6BS2 - chains A and E of the 6 polymer chains in the assembly; structure by X-ray diffraction, 2.65 A resolution.

# Chain A
Name: Tubulin alpha-1B chain
Source organism: Sus scrofa
UniProt: Q2XVP4 (TBA1B_PIG); numbering as in UniProt (aligned over 1-450)
Amino-acid sequence (450 residues; numbered 1 to 450; the number before each row is that of its first residue):
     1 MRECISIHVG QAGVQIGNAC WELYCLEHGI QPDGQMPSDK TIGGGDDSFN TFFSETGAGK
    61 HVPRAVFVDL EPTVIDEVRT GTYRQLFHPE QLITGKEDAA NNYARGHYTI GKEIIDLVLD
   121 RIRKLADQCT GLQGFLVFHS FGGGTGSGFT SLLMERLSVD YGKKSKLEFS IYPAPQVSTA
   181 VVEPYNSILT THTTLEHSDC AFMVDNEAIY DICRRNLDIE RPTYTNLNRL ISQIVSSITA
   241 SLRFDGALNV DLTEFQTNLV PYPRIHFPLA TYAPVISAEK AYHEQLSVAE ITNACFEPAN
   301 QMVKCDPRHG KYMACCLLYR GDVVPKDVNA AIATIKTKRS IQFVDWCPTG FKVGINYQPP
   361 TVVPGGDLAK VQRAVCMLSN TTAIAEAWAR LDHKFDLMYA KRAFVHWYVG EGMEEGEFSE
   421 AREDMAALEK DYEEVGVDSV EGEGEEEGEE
Disordered / not traced: 438-450
UniProt features mapped onto this chain:
  - motif: Met-1 to Cys-4 (MREC motif)
  - active site: Glu-254
  - binding site (GTP): Gly-10, Gln-11, Ala-12, Gln-15, Glu-71, Ala-99, Ser-140, Gly-143, Gly-144, Thr-145, Gly-146, Thr-179, Glu-183, Asn-206, Tyr-224, Asn-228, Leu-252
  - binding site (Mg(2+)): Glu-71
  - modified residue: Lys-40 (N6,N6,N6-trimethyllysine), Ser-48 (Phosphoserine), Ser-232 (Phosphoserine), Tyr-282 (3'-nitrotyrosine), Arg-339 (Omega-N-methylarginine), Ser-439 (Phosphoserine), Glu-443 (5-glutamyl polyglutamate), Glu-445 (5-glutamyl polyglutamate)
  - cross-link (Glycyl lysine isopeptide (Lys-Gly)): Lys-326 (interchain with G-Cter in ubiquitin), Lys-370 (interchain with G-Cter in ubiquitin)
Bound ions: Ca2+: Asp-39, Thr-41, Gly-44, Glu-55
Small-molecule neighbours: GTP (guanosine-5'-triphosphate): Gly-10, Gln-11, Ala-12, Gln-15, Ile-16, Asp-69, Asp-98, Ala-99, Ala-100, Asn-101, Asn-102, Ser-140, Gly-142, Gly-143, Gly-144, Thr-145, Gly-146, Ile-171, Pro-173, Val-177, Ser-178, Glu-183, Asn-206, Tyr-224, Leu-227, Asn-228, Ile-231

# Chain E
Name: Stathmin-4
Source organism: Rattus norvegicus
UniProt: P63043 (STMN4_RAT), isoform P63043-3; residues 5-145 here correspond to UniProt positions 76-216 (UniProt number = residue number + 71)
Amino-acid sequence (143 residues; each row starts with the number of its first residue):
     3 MADMEVIELN KCTSGQSFEV ILKPPSFDGV PEFNASLPRR RDPSLEEIQK KLEAAEERRK
    63 YQEAELLKHL AEKREHEREV IQKAIEENNN FIKMAKEKLA QKMESNKENR EAHLAAMLER
   123 LQEKDKHAEE VRKNKELKEE ASR
Disordered / not traced: 3-5, 29-43, 142-145
Construct notes: expression tag (3-4)
UniProt features mapped onto this chain:
  - modified residue: Ser-19 (Phosphoserine)

# How chain A and chain E interact
Contacting residue pairs (60):
  His-107(A) / Lys-53(E)  hydrogen bond
  His-107(A) / Leu-54(E)
  Tyr-108(A) / Lys-53(E)
  Tyr-108(A) / Leu-54(E)  hydrophobic
  Tyr-108(A) / Ala-57(E)  hydrophobic
  Thr-109(A) / Arg-61(E)
  Lys-112(A) / Leu-54(E)
  Lys-112(A) / Glu-58(E)  salt bridge
  Leu-152(A) / Leu-54(E)  hydrophobic
  Glu-155(A) / Ile-50(E)
  Glu-155(A) / Lys-53(E)  salt bridge
  Arg-156(A) / Leu-47(E)
  Val-159(A) / Pro-45(E)
  Glu-196(A) / Asp-44(E)
  His-197(A) / Asp-44(E)
  His-197(A) / Pro-45(E)
  Asp-245(A) / Cys-14(E)
  Asp-245(A) / Ser-16(E)
  Ala-247(A) / Asn-12(E)
  Ala-247(A) / Ser-19(E)
  Leu-248(A) / Ser-19(E)
  Pro-325(A) / Gln-18(E)
  Pro-325(A) / Phe-20(E)  hydrophobic
  Asn-329(A) / Val-8(E)
  Asn-329(A) / Phe-20(E)
  Asn-329(A) / Val-22(E)
  Ile-332(A) / Val-22(E)  hydrophobic
  Lys-336(A) / Leu-24(E)
  Asp-345(A) / Pro-27(E)
  Asp-345(A) / Ser-28(E)  hydrogen bond (backbone-backbone)
  Cys-347(A) / Lys-25(E)
  Cys-347(A) / Pro-27(E)
  Pro-348(A) / Lys-25(E)
  Pro-348(A) / Pro-27(E)
  Thr-349(A) / Ile-23(E)
  Thr-349(A) / Leu-24(E)  hydrogen bond (backbone-backbone)
  Thr-349(A) / Lys-25(E)  hydrogen bond
  Gly-350(A) / Val-22(E)
  Phe-351(A) / Glu-21(E)
  Phe-351(A) / Val-22(E)  hydrogen bond (backbone-backbone)
  Lys-352(A) / Phe-20(E)
  Lys-352(A) / Glu-21(E)  salt bridge
  Val-353(A) / Ser-19(E)
  Val-353(A) / Phe-20(E)  hydrogen bond (backbone-backbone)
  Gly-354(A) / Gln-18(E)
  Ile-355(A) / Gly-17(E)
  Ile-355(A) / Gln-18(E)  hydrogen bond (backbone-backbone)
  Asn-356(A) / Ser-16(E)
  Tyr-357(A) / Thr-15(E)
  Tyr-357(A) / Ser-16(E)  hydrogen bond (backbone-backbone)
  Tyr-357(A) / Gly-17(E)
  Tyr-357(A) / Gln-18(E)  hydrogen bond
  Val-409(A) / Gln-64(E)  hydrogen bond (backbone-side chain)
  Gly-410(A) / Arg-61(E)
  Gly-410(A) / Gln-64(E)
  Glu-411(A) / Arg-61(E)  hydrogen bond (backbone-side chain)
  Gly-412(A) / Ala-57(E)
  Gly-412(A) / Arg-60(E)  hydrogen bond (backbone-side chain)
  Gly-412(A) / Arg-61(E)
  Glu-414(A) / Arg-60(E)  salt bridge
Other interface residues (no listed pair), chain A (40 interface residues in all): Ser-158, Gly-246, Val-328, Phe-343, Val-344, Trp-346
Other interface residues (no listed pair), chain E (30 interface residues in all): Leu-11, Pro-26, Ser-46

# Summary
The interface between chain A and chain E involves 40 residues on one side and 30 on the other, with 12
hydrogen bonds and 4 salt bridges. Polar contacts include Lys-112(A)/Glu-58(E), Glu-155(A)/Lys-53(E) and
Lys-352(A)/Glu-21(E). Bound to chain A: GTP.
Here chain A is Tubulin alpha-1B chain (Sus scrofa) and chain E is Stathmin-4 (Rattus norvegicus). Entry 6BS2
(Tubulin-RB3_SLD-TTL in complex with heterocyclic pyrimidine compound 8b) was determined by X-ray diffraction
together with 6BR1, 6BRF and 6BRY from the same study.
